Entry 6UU8 (X-ray diffraction, 4.40 A resolution (low resolution: residue-level contacts below are approximate; hydrogen-bond / salt-bridge calls are withheld)); this record covers chains DDD and EEE of the 9 polymer chains in the assembly.

== Chain DDD ==
Name: DNA-directed RNA polymerase subunit beta'
Organism: Escherichia coli
Notes: EC 2.7.7.6
UniProt: P0A8T7 (RPOC_ECOLI); residue numbers follow UniProt; this construct covers 1-1407
Chain sequence (1407 residues; row label = number of the first residue in the row):
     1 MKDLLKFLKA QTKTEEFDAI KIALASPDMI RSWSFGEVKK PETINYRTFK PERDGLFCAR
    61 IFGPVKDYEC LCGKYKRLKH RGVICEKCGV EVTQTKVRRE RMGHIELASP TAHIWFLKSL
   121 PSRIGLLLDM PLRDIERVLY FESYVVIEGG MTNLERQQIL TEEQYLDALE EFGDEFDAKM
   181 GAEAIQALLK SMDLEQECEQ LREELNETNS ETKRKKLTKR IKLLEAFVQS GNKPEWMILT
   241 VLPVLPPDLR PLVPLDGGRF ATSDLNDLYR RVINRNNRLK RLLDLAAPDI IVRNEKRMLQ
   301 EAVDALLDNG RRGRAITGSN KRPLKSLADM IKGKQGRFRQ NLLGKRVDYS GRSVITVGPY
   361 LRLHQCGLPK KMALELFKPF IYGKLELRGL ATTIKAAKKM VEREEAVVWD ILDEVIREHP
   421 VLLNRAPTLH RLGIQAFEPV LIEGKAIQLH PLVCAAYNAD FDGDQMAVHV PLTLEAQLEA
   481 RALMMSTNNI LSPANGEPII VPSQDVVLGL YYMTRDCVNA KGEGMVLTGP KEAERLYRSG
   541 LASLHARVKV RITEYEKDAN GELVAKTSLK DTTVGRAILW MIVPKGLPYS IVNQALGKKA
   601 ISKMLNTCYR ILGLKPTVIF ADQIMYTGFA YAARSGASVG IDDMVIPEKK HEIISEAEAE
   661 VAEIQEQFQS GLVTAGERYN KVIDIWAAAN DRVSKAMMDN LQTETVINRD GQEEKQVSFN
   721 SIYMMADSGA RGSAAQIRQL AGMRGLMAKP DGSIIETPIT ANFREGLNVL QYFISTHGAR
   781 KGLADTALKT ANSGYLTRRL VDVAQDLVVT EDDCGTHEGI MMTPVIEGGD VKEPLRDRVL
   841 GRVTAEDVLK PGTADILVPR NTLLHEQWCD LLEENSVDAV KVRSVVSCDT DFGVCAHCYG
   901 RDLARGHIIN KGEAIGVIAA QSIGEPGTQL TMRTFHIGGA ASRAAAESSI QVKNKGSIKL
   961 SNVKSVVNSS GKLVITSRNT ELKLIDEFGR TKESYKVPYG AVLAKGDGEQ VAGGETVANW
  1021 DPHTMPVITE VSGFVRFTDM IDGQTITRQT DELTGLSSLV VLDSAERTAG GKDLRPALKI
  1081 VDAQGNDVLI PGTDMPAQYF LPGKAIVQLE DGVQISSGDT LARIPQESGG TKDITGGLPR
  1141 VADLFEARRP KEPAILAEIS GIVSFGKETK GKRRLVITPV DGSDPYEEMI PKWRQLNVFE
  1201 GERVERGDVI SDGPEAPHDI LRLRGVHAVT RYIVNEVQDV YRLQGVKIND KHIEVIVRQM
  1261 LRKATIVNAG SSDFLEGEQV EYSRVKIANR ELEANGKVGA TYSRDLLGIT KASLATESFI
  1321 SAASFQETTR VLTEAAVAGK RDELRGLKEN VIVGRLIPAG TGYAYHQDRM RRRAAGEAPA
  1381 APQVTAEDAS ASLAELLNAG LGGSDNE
Not modelled in the structure: 1-14, 1377-1407
Metal / ion sites: Zn2+ site 1: C72, C85, C88; Mg2+: D460, D462 (shared with 1 residue of chain 333); Zn2+ site 2: C814, C898
Small-molecule neighbours: diphosphate (DPO): R731, R933, H936, I937
Curated features (UniProtKB/Swiss-Prot):
  - binding site (Zn(2+)): C70, C72, C85, C88, C814, C888, C895, C898
  - binding site (Mg(2+)): D460, D462, D464
  - modified residue: K983 (N6-acetyllysine)

== Chain EEE ==
Name: DNA-directed RNA polymerase subunit omega
Organism: Escherichia coli
Notes: EC 2.7.7.6
UniProt: P0A800 (RPOZ_ECOLI); residue numbers follow UniProt; this construct covers 2-91
Chain sequence (90 residues; numbered 2 to 91; the number before each row is that of its first residue):
     2 ARVTVQDAVE KIGNRFDLVL VAARRARQMQ VGGKDPLVPE ENDKTTVIAL REIEEGLINN
    62 QILDVRERQE QQEQEAAELQ AVTAIAEGRR
Not modelled in the structure: 81-91

== How chain DDD and chain EEE interact ==
Residue-residue contacts (43):
  H364(DDD) with V4(EEE)
  K384(DDD) with K45(EEE)
  E414(DDD) with K45(EEE)
  V415(DDD) with K45(EEE)
  R417(DDD) with N43(EEE); K45(EEE)
  E418(DDD) with D44(EEE); K45(EEE); V48(EEE)
  L474(DDD) with R28(EEE); T46(EEE); T47(EEE)
  E475(DDD) with R28(EEE)
  Q477(DDD) with T47(EEE)
  L478(DDD) with V20(EEE); A23(EEE); A24(EEE); T47(EEE)
  R481(DDD) with R3(EEE); V6(EEE); L51(EEE)
  A482(DDD) with R16(EEE); V20(EEE)
  L483(DDD) with R16(EEE); F17(EEE)
  M485(DDD) with V4(EEE)
  T487(DDD) with T5(EEE)
  N488(DDD) with T5(EEE); R16(EEE)
  L614(DDD) with T5(EEE)
  K615(DDD) with A2(EEE); V4(EEE)
  R905(DDD) with V10(EEE); R16(EEE)
  N910(DDD) with N15(EEE); R16(EEE)
  K911(DDD) with N15(EEE); F17(EEE)
  G912(DDD) with F17(EEE)
  E913(DDD) with F17(EEE)
  G1360(DDD) with F17(EEE)
  T1361(DDD) with L21(EEE)
  A1364(DDD) with L21(EEE)
Interface residues without a listed pair, chain DDD (29 interface residues in all): R362, E479, V618
Interface residues without a listed pair, chain EEE (26 interface residues in all): Q7, G14, L19, A27, Q31

== In short ==
Chain DDD and chain EEE form an interface of 29 and 26 residues respectively. Chain DDD binds diphosphate.
C72(DDD), C85(DDD) and C88(DDD) coordinate Zn2+ site 1. D460(DDD) and D462(DDD) coordinate Mg2+. Curated
annotation (UniProt) lists 8 Zn2+-binding residues and 3 Mg2+-binding residues on chain DDD.
Chain DDD is DNA-directed RNA polymerase subunit beta' and chain EEE is DNA-directed RNA polymerase subunit
omega, both from Escherichia coli; the structure, E. coli mutant sigma-S transcription initiation complex with
a 7-nt RNA ("Fresh" mutant crystal soaked with ..., was determined by X-ray diffraction together with 6UTV,
6UTW, 6UTX, 6UTY, 6UTZ, 6UU0 and 11 further entries from the same study.
